PDB entry 6K7V | electron microscopy, 3.70 A resolution | chains A and K of the 12 polymer chains in the assembly

[Chain A (and K)]
Name: NACHT, LRR and PYD domains-containing protein 1
Source organism: Homo sapiens
Notes: chain K of this document is another copy of the same molecule, construct and numbering; everything in this record applies to it too
UniProtKB: Q9C000 (NLRP1_HUMAN); residue numbers follow UniProt; this construct covers 1379-1466
Amino-acid sequence (104 residues; row label = number of the first residue in the row):
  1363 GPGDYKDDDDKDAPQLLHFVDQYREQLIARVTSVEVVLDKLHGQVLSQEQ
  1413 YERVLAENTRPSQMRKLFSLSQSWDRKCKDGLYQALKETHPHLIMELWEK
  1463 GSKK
Disordered / not traced: 1363-1378, 1463-1466
Sequence notes: expression tag (1363-1378)
What the authors report for this chain:
  - mutagenesis - E1387R, Q1434R: unchanged signaling in response to ASC-GFP
  - self-association interface (contacts with another copy of this molecule): His-1452, His-1454
  - mutagenesis - E1387R, Q1434R: decreased binding to NLRP1-CARD filament assembly in vitro
  - specificity-determining residues: His-1452 to His-1454 (proposed by the authors, not directly observed)

[Interface between chain A and chain K]
Contacting residue pairs (7):
  Glu-1397(A) with Arg-1427(K), salt bridge
  Asp-1401(A) with Arg-1386(K), salt bridge; Glu-1387(K); Ile-1390(K)
  His-1404(A) with Arg-1386(K)
  Gln-1410(A) with Gln-1434(K)
  Tyr-1413(A) with Arg-1427(K), hydrogen bond
Interface residues without a listed pair, chain A (6 interface residues in all): Lys-1402

[Summary]
Chain A and chain K form an interface of 6 and 5 residues respectively, with 1 hydrogen bond and 2 salt
bridges. Polar pairs include Glu-1397(A)/Arg-1427(K), Asp-1401(A)/Arg-1386(K) and Tyr-1413(A)/Arg-1427(K). The
paper reports that E1387R and Q1434R of chain A reduce binding to NLRP1-CARD filament assembly in vitro; the
specificity determinant His-1452(A).
Chain A and chain K are both NACHT, LRR and PYD domains-containing protein 1 (Homo sapiens); the structure,
Structure of NLRP1 CARD filament, was determined by electron microscopy (same publication as 6K8J, 6K99 and
6K9F).
